Entry 9G3Y (electron microscopy, 6.80 A resolution (low resolution: residue-level contacts below are approximate; hydrogen-bond / salt-bridge calls are withheld)); this record covers chains N and n of the 45 polymer chains in the assembly.

Chain N:
Name: Gamma-tubulin complex component 3
Source organism: Sus scrofa
UniProtKB: F1RN46 (F1RN46_PIG); numbering as in UniProt (aligned over 1-910)
Sequence (910 residues; numbered 1 to 910; the number before each row is that of its first residue):
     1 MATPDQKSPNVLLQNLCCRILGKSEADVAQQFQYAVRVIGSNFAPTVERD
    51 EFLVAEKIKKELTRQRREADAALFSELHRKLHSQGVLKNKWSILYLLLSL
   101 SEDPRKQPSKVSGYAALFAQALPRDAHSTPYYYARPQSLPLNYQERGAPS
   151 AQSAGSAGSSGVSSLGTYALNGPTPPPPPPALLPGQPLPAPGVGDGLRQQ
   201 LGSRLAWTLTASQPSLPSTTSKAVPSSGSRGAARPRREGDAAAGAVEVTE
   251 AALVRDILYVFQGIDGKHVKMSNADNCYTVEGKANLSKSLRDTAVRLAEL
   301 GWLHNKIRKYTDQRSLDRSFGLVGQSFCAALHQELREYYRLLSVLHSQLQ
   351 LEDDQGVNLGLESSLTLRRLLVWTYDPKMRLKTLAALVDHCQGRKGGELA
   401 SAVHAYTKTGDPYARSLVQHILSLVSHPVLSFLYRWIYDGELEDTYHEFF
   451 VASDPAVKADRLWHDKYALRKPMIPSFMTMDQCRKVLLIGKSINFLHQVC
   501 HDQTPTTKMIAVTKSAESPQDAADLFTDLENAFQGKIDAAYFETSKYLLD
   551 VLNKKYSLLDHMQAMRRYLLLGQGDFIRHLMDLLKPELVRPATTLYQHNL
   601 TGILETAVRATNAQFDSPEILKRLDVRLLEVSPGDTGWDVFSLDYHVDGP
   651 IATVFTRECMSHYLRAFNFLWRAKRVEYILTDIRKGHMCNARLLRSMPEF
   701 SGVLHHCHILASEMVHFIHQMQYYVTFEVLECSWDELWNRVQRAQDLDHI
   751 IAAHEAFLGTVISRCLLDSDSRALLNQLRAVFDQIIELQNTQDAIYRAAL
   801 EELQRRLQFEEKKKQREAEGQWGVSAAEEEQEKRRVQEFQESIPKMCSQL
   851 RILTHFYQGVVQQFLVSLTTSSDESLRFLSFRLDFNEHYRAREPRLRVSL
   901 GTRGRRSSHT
Unresolved in the structure: 1-6, 106-243, 354-364, 513-522, 817-825, 895-910

Chain n:
Name: Tubulin gamma chain
Source organism: Sus scrofa
UniProtKB: A0A287BRH5 (A0A287BRH5_PIG); residues 1-451 here = UniProt positions 1-451
Sequence (451 residues; numbered 1 to 451; the number before each row is that of its first residue):
     1 MPREIITLQLGQCGNQIGFEFWKQLCAEHGISPEGIVEEFATEGTDRKDV
    51 FFYQADDEHYIPRAVLLDLEPRVIHSILNSPYAKLYNPENIYLSEHGGGA
   101 GNNWASGFSQGEKIHEDIFDIIDREADGSDSLEGFVLCHSIAGGTGSGLG
   151 SYLLERLNDRYPKKLVQTYSVFPNQDEMSDVVVQPYNSLLTLKRLTQNAD
   201 CVVVLDNTALNRIATDRLHIQNPSFSQINQLVSTIMSASTTTLRYPGYMN
   251 NDLIGLIASLIPTPRLHFLMTGYTPLTTDQSVASVRKTTVLDVMRRLLQP
   301 KNVMVSTGRDRQTNHCYIAILNIIQGEVDPTQVHKSLQRIRERKLANFIP
   351 WGPASIQVALSRKSPYLPSAHRVSGLMMANHTSISSLFESSCQQYDKLRK
   401 REAFLEQFRKEDIFKENFDELDRSREVVQELIDEYHAATRPDYISWGTQE
   451 Q
Unresolved in the structure: 175-180, 449-451

Interface between chain N and chain n:
Pairs across the interface (85; chain N residue first):
  L571(N) - Y248(n)
  G572(N) - L360(n)
  Q573(N) - Y245(n)
  Q573(N) - P246(n)
  Q573(N) - G247(n)
  Q573(N) - Y248(n)
  Q573(N) - M249(n)
  Q573(N) - L360(n)
  G574(N) - Y245(n)
  G574(N) - G247(n)
  G574(N) - Y248(n)
  G574(N) - M249(n)
  G574(N) - L360(n)
  D575(N) - T242(n)
  D575(N) - L243(n)
  D575(N) - Y245(n)
  D575(N) - P246(n)
  D575(N) - G247(n)
  D575(N) - N251(n)
  F576(N) - Y245(n)
  F576(N) - P246(n)
  F576(N) - G247(n)
  I577(N) - G247(n)
  I577(N) - Y248(n)
  R578(N) - G247(n)
  R578(N) - Y248(n)
  R578(N) - M249(n)
  R578(N) - N250(n)
  R578(N) - N251(n)
  D582(N) - D252(n)
  E605(N) - M1(n)
  T606(N) - M1(n)
  R609(N) - R47(n)
  A610(N) - R3(n)
  A610(N) - L243(n)
  T611(N) - L243(n)
  T611(N) - P246(n)
  N612(N) - R244(n)
  N612(N) - Y245(n)
  N612(N) - P246(n)
  A613(N) - P246(n)
  L680(N) - P353(n)
  R684(N) - G352(n)
  R684(N) - P353(n)
  K685(N) - A258(n)
  K685(N) - P262(n)
  H687(N) - W351(n)
  H687(N) - G352(n)
  H687(N) - I444(n)
  M688(N) - I318(n)
  C689(N) - P262(n)
  C689(N) - T263(n)
  C689(N) - R265(n)
  N690(N) - Y443(n)
  N690(N) - I444(n)
  A691(N) - E434(n)
  A691(N) - A438(n)
  A691(N) - Y443(n)
  R692(N) - L266(n)
  R692(N) - E434(n)
  L693(N) - R265(n)
  L694(N) - G447(n)
  L694(N) - T448(n)
  R695(N) - E434(n)
  R695(N) - W446(n)
  R695(N) - G447(n)
  M697(N) - W446(n)
  M697(N) - G447(n)
  P698(N) - W446(n)
  F700(N) - S445(n)
  F700(N) - W446(n)
  S701(N) - D442(n)
  L704(N) - P441(n)
  L704(N) - D442(n)
  L704(N) - S445(n)
  H705(N) - P441(n)
  H708(N) - P350(n)
  H708(N) - W351(n)
  V715(N) - P353(n)
  V715(N) - A354(n)
  Y723(N) - H334(n)
  F727(N) - T331(n)
  Y796(N) - T448(n)
  A799(N) - G447(n)
  A799(N) - T448(n)
Also at the interface, not in a pair above, chain N (46 interface residues in all): R567, H579, F615, I709, A711, S712
Also at the interface, not in a pair above, chain n (44 interface residues in all): P2, G44, T45, V50, S355, A437

In short:
The interface between chain N and chain n involves 46 residues on one side and 44 on the other.
Chain N is Gamma-tubulin complex component 3 and chain n is Tubulin gamma chain, both from Sus scrofa; the
structure, Structure of the Native CMG-decorated gamma-Tubulin Ring Complex from Pig Brain, was determined by
electron microscopy, deposited together with 9G3X, 9G3Z and 9G40.
